Entry 5YRG (X-ray diffraction, 1.50 A resolution); this record covers chains A and B.

Chain A:
Molecule: PPL3-A
Source organism: Pteria penguin
UniProt: B6F0T7 (B6F0T7_PTEPN); residues 20-161 here = UniProt positions 20-161
Chain sequence (142 residues; each row starts with the number of its first residue):
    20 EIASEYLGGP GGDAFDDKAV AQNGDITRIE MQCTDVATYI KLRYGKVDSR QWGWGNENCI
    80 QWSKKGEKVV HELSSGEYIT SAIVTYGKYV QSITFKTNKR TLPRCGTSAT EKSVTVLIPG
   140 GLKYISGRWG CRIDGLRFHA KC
Construct notes: conflict Glu20 (Gln in B6F0T7), Ile21 (Val in B6F0T7)
Cystine bridges: Cys52-Cys124, Cys78-Cys150

Chain B:
Molecule: PPL3-A
Source organism: Pteria penguin
UniProt: B6F0T7 (B6F0T7_PTEPN); residue numbers follow UniProt; this construct covers 20-161
Chain sequence (142 residues; row label = number of the first residue in the row):
    20 EVASEYLGGP GGDAFDDKAV AQNGDITRIE MQCTDVATYI KLRYGKVDSR QWGWGNENCI
    80 QWSKKGEKVV HELSSGEYIT SAIVTYGKYV QSITFKTNKR TLPRCGTSAT EKSVTVLIPG
   140 GLKYISGRWG CRIDGLRFHA KC
Modified / non-standard residues: Glu20 (pyroglutamic acid; PCA)
Cystine bridges: Cys52-Cys124, Cys78-Cys150

Interface between chain A and chain B:
Inter-chain disulfides: Cys161(A)-Cys161(B)
Residue-residue contacts - 25 pairs, chain A then chain B:
  Ile21(A) - Pro138(B)
  Ile21(A) - Gly139(B)
  Ala22(A) - Pro138(B)
  Ser23(A) - Pro138(B)
  Glu24(A) - Leu136(B)
  Thr99(A) - Val21(B)
  Lys115(A) - Glu24(B)  salt bridge
  Val133(A) - Thr134(B)
  Thr134(A) - Glu24(B)  hydrogen bond
  Thr134(A) - Thr134(B)  hydrogen bond (backbone-backbone)
  Thr134(A) - Val135(B)
  Thr134(A) - Leu136(B)  hydrogen bond (backbone-backbone)
  Val135(A) - Leu136(B)
  Leu136(A) - Ser23(B)
  Leu136(A) - Leu136(B)  hydrogen bond (backbone-backbone)
  Leu136(A) - Pro138(B)
  Leu136(A) - Phe157(B)
  Ile137(A) - Val21(B)
  Pro138(A) - Pro138(B)
  Pro138(A) - Ala159(B)  hydrophobic
  Pro138(A) - Cys161(B)
  Gly139(A) - Val21(B)
  Gly139(A) - Cys161(B)  hydrogen bond (backbone-backbone)
  Cys161(A) - Lys160(B)
  Cys161(A) - Cys161(B)  disulfide
Other interface residues (no listed pair), chain A (18 interface residues in all): Leu26, Ile102, Ser132, Gly140
Other interface residues (no listed pair), chain B (16 interface residues in all): Ala22, Lys115, Val133, Ile137

Summary:
18 residues of chain A and 16 residues of chain B are in contact, with 1 disulfide bond, 5 hydrogen bonds and
1 salt bridge. Polar contacts include Lys115(A)-Glu24(B), Thr134(A)-Glu24(B) and Gly139(A)-Cys161(B).
Here chain A is PPL3-A and chain B is PPL3-A, both from Pteria penguin. Entry 5YRG (PPL3A-isomaltose complex)
was determined by X-ray diffraction (same publication as 5YRE, 5YRF, 5YRH and 5YRI).
